Entry 8WGB (electron microscopy, 3.70 A resolution); this record covers chains D and E of the 5 polymer chains in the assembly.

# Chain D
Protein: Guanine nucleotide-binding protein G(I)/G(S)/G(T) subunit beta-1
Source organism: Homo sapiens
UniProt: P62873 (GBB1_HUMAN); residues 2-340 here = UniProt positions 2-340
Chain sequence (339 residues; numbered 2 to 340; the number before each row is that of its first residue):
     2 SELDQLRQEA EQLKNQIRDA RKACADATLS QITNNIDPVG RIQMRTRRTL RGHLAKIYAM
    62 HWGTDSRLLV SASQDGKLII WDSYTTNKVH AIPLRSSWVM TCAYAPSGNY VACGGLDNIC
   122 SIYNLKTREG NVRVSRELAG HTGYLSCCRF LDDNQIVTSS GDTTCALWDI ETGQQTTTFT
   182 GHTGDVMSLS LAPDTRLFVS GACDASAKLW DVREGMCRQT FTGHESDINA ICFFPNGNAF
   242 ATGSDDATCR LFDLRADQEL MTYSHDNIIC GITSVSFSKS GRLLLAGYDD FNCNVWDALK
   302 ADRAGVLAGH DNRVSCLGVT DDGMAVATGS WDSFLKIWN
Not modelled in the structure: 2
Swiss-Prot annotation at these positions:
  - modified residue: Ser2 (N-acetylserine), His266 (Phosphohistidine)
  - natural variant: Leu30 (L30F: In MRD42; uncertain significance), Arg52 (R52G: In MRD42), Gly64 (G64V: In MRD42), Asp76 (D76E: In MRD42; D76G: In MRD42), Gly77 (G77S: In MRD42), Lys78 (K78R: In MRD42), Ile80 (I80N: In MRD42; I80T: In MRD42), His91 (H91R: In MRD42; uncertain significance), Ala92 (A92T: In MRD42), Pro94 (P94S: In MRD42), Leu95 (L95P: In MRD42), Arg96 (R96L: In MRD42), 5 further natural variant entries in UniProt

# Chain E
Protein: Guanine nucleotide-binding protein G(I)/G(S)/G(O) subunit gamma-2
Source organism: Homo sapiens
UniProt: P59768 (GBG2_HUMAN); numbering as in UniProt (aligned over 1-71)
Chain sequence (71 residues; each row starts with the number of its first residue):
     1 MASNNTASIA QARKLVEQLK MEANIDRIKV SKAAADLMAY CEAHAKEDPL LTPVPASENP
    61 FREKKFFCAI L
Not modelled in the structure: 1-6, 64-71
Swiss-Prot annotation at these positions:
  - modified residue: Ala2 (N-acetylalanine), Cys68 (Cysteine methyl ester)
  - lipidation: Cys68 (S-geranylgeranyl cysteine)

# Interface between chain D and chain E
Contacting residue pairs - 76 pairs, chain D then chain E:
  Leu7(D) - Ile9(E)  hydrophobic
  Leu7(D) - Ala10(E)
  Leu14(D) - Val16(E)  hydrophobic
  Leu14(D) - Glu17(E)
  Gln17(D) - Lys20(E)  hydrogen bond (backbone-side chain)
  Ile18(D) - Val16(E)  hydrophobic
  Ile18(D) - Leu19(E)  hydrophobic
  Ile18(D) - Lys20(E)
  Ala21(D) - Lys20(E)
  Ala24(D) - Lys29(E)  hydrogen bond (backbone-side chain)
  Cys25(D) - Arg27(E)  hydrogen bond (side chain-backbone)
  Cys25(D) - Ile28(E)  hydrogen bond (side chain-backbone)
  Cys25(D) - Lys29(E)
  Cys25(D) - Val30(E)  hydrogen bond (backbone-backbone)
  Ala26(D) - Val30(E)  hydrophobic
  Asp27(D) - Lys29(E)
  Asp27(D) - Val30(E)
  Asp27(D) - Ser31(E)
  Ala28(D) - Val30(E)
  Ile33(D) - Met38(E)  hydrophobic
  Ile37(D) - Met38(E)  hydrophobic
  Ile37(D) - Glu42(E)
  Val40(D) - Leu51(E)  hydrophobic
  Met45(D) - Leu50(E)  hydrophobic
  Arg48(D) - Phe61(E)
  Arg49(D) - Phe61(E)  hydrogen bond (side chain-backbone)
  Trp63(D) - Phe61(E)  hydrophobic
  Ser84(D) - Phe61(E)
  Tyr85(D) - Pro60(E)  hydrophobic
  Tyr85(D) - Phe61(E)  hydrophobic
  Met217(D) - Gln18(E)
  Met217(D) - Glu22(E)
  Cys218(D) - Leu15(E)
  Arg219(D) - Leu19(E)
  Arg219(D) - Glu22(E)
  Gln220(D) - Leu19(E)
  Gln220(D) - Asp26(E)
  Thr221(D) - Leu19(E)
  Phe235(D) - Leu37(E)  hydrophobic
  Phe235(D) - Tyr40(E)  hydrophobic
  Pro236(D) - Tyr40(E)
  Asn237(D) - Asp36(E)
  Asn237(D) - Tyr40(E)
  Asn239(D) - Asp36(E)
  Asp254(D) - Ala33(E)
  Leu255(D) - Asp26(E)
  Arg256(D) - Asp26(E)
  Arg256(D) - Ile28(E)
  Arg256(D) - Lys32(E)
  Arg256(D) - Ala33(E)
  Arg256(D) - Asp36(E)  salt bridge
  Ala257(D) - Asp26(E)
  Asp258(D) - Ala23(E)
  Leu261(D) - Val30(E)  hydrophobic
  Ser279(D) - Asp48(E)
  Lys280(D) - Glu47(E)
  Lys280(D) - Asp48(E)
  Ser281(D) - Tyr40(E)
  Ser281(D) - Cys41(E)
  Ser281(D) - His44(E)  hydrogen bond (side chain-backbone)
  Ser281(D) - Ala45(E)
  Ser281(D) - Asp48(E)
  Gly282(D) - Cys41(E)
  Arg283(D) - Cys41(E)
  Arg283(D) - Leu51(E)
  Leu300(D) - Cys41(E)  hydrophobic
  Leu300(D) - Glu42(E)
  Asp323(D) - Pro49(E)
  Gly324(D) - Pro49(E)
  Gly324(D) - Leu50(E)
  Met325(D) - Pro49(E)  hydrophobic
  Met325(D) - Pro60(E)
  Ala326(D) - Phe61(E)  hydrophobic
  Ile338(D) - Phe61(E)  hydrophobic
  Asn340(D) - Leu50(E)
  Asn340(D) - Phe61(E)
Other interface residues (no listed pair), chain D (56 interface residues in all): Ala11, Leu30, Thr34, Leu252, Gln259, Leu284, Leu286, Val320, Val327, Trp339
Other interface residues (no listed pair), chain E (35 interface residues in all): Asn24, Ala34

# Summary
56 residues of chain D face 35 of chain E across their interface; the contacts include 7 hydrogen bonds and 1
salt bridge. Polar contacts include Arg256(D)-Asp36(E), Gln17(D)-Lys20(E) and Ala24(D)-Lys29(E).
Chain D is Guanine nucleotide-binding protein G(I)/G(S)/G(T) subunit beta-1 and chain E is Guanine
nucleotide-binding protein G(I)/G(S)/G(O) subunit gamma-2, both from Homo sapiens; the structure, mGlu2-4
heterodimer bound with Gi, was determined by electron microscopy together with 8WG9, 8WGC and 8WGD from the
same study.
